Entry 2GHO (X-ray diffraction, 5.00 A resolution (low resolution: residue-level contacts below are approximate; hydrogen-bond / salt-bridge calls are withheld)); this record covers chains A and B of the 4 polymer chains in the assembly.

== Chain A (and B) ==
Molecule: DNA-directed RNA polymerase subunit alpha
From: Thermus aquaticus
Notes: EC 2.7.7.6; chain B of this document is another copy of the same molecule, construct and numbering; everything in this record applies to it too
UniProtKB: Q9KWU8 (RPOA_THEAQ); residue numbers follow UniProt; this construct covers 1-314
Sequence (314 residues; each row starts with the number of its first residue):
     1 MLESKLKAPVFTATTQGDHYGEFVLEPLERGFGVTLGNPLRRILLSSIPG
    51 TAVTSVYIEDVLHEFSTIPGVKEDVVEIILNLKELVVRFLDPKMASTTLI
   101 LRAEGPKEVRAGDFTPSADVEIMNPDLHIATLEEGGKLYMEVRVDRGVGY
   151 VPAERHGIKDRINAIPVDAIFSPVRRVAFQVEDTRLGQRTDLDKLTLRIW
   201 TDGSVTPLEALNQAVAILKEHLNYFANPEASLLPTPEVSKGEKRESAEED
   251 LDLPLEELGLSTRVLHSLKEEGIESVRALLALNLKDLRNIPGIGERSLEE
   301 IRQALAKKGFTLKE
Unresolved in the structure: 1-5, 236-314 (chain B: 1-3, 229-314)

== Chain A / chain B interface ==
Residue-residue contacts - 6 pairs, chain A then chain B:
  P228(A) - F11(B)
  E229(A) - F11(B)
  A230(A) - A13(B)
  S231(A) - A13(B)
  L232(A) - T15(B)
  L233(A) - T15(B)
Other interface residues (no listed pair), chain B (5 interface residues in all): T12, T14

== In short ==
The interface between chain A and chain B involves 6 residues on one side and 5 on the other.
Chain A and chain B are both DNA-directed RNA polymerase subunit alpha (Thermus aquaticus); the structure,
Recombinant Thermus aquaticus RNA polymerase for Structural Studies, was determined by X-ray diffraction.
